4V35 - chain A; structure by X-ray diffraction, 2.30 A resolution.

== Chain A ==
Molecule: Alanyl-tRNA-dependent L-alanyl- phophatidylglycerol synthase
From: Pseudomonas aeruginosa
Notes: EC 2.3.2.11; fragment: soluble domain
Reference sequence: Q9I537 (Q9I537_PSEAE); residues 543-881 here = UniProt positions 543-881
Amino-acid sequence (342 residues; numbered 540 to 881; the number before each row is that of its first residue):
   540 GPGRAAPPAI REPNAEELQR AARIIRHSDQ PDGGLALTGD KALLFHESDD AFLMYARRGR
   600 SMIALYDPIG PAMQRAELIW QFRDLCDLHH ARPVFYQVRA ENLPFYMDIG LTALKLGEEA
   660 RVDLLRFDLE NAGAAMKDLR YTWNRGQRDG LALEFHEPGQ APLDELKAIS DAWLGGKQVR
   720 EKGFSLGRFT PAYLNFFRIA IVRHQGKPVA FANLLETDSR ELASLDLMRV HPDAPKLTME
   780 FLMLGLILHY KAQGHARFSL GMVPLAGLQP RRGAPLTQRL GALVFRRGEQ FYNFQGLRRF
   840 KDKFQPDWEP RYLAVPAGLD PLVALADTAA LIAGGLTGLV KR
Disordered / not traced: 540-545, 714-719, 873-881
Differences from the reference sequence: expression tag (540-542); engineered mutation Ala671 (Lys in Q9I537), Ala673 (Lys in Q9I537), Ala674 (Glu in Q9I537)
Metal / ion sites: Na+ near Glu616 (its only coordinating residue here)
Ligand contacts: Ca2+ (CA): Arg622, Pro632, Pro855
What the authors report for this chain:
  - contacts within the chain: Ser709-Arg768, Glu720-Arg768
  - catalytic residues: Asp765
  - catalytic residues: Arg768 (proposed by the authors, not directly observed)
  - mutagenesis - K676E, R684E, D765A, D765N, R768Q, R768S, F839A, K840Q, K840S: abolished catalytic activity
  - mutagenesis - Q636R, Q636W, E658R, E658W, K676S, N683D, N683S, R684S, R687S, S709A, S709N, E720Q, Y732A, S763N, F839L: decreased catalytic activity

== Overview ==
Chain A binds Ca2+. The paper reports catalytic residues Asp765 and Arg768; Q636R, Q636W and E658R, among
others, reduce catalytic activity; 24 substitutions were tested in all.
Chain A is Alanyl-tRNA-dependent L-alanyl- phophatidylglycerol synthase (Pseudomonas aeruginosa); the
structure, The Structure of A-PGS from Pseudomonas aeruginosa, was determined by X-ray diffraction, deposited
together with 4V34 and 4V36.
